1YLA - chains A and B; structure by X-ray diffraction, 2.40 A resolution.

== Chain A (and B) ==
Molecule: Ubiquitin-conjugating enzyme E2-25 kDa
Source organism: Homo sapiens
Notes: EC 6.3.2.19; chain B of this document is another copy of the same molecule, construct and numbering; everything in this record applies to it too
Reference sequence: P61086 (UBC1_HUMAN); residues 1-200 here correspond to UniProt positions 0-199 (UniProt number = residue number - 1)
Chain sequence (202 residues; numbered -1 to 200; the number before each row is that of its first residue; numbers below 1 keep their minus sign (Gly-1 is residue -1)):
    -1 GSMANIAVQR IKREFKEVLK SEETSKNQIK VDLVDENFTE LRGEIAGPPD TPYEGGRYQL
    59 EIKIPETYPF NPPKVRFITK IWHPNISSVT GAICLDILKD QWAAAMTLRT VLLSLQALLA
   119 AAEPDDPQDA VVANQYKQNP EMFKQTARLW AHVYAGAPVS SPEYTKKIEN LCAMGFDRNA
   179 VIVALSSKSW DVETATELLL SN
Disordered / not traced: 200
Construct notes: expression tag (-1 to 0)

== Interface between chain A and chain B ==
Pairs across the interface (32):
  Leu17(A) with Arg176(B)
  Lys18(A) with Glu167(B)
  Thr22(A) with His150(B)
  Ser23(A) with His150(B); Val157(B)
  Asn25(A) with His150(B); Gly154(B), hydrogen bond (side chain-backbone); Ala155(B), hydrogen bond (side chain-backbone); Pro156(B); Val157(B)
  Lys28(A) with Val151(B), hydrogen bond (side chain-backbone); Tyr152(B)
  Gly53(A) with Arg55(B), hydrogen bond (backbone-side chain)
  Arg55(A) with Gly53(B), hydrogen bond (side chain-backbone); Arg55(B); Ala153(B), hydrogen bond (side chain-backbone); Gly154(B), hydrogen bond (side chain-backbone)
  Gln57(A) with Gln57(B), hydrogen bond
  His150(A) with Thr22(B); Ser23(B); Asn25(B), hydrogen bond
  Val151(A) with Lys28(B), hydrogen bond (backbone-side chain)
  Tyr152(A) with Lys28(B)
  Ala153(A) with Arg55(B), hydrogen bond (backbone-side chain)
  Gly154(A) with Asn25(B); Arg55(B)
  Ala155(A) with Asn25(B)
  Pro156(A) with Ser23(B); Asn25(B), hydrogen bond (backbone-side chain)
  Val157(A) with Ser23(B)
  Glu167(A) with Lys18(B)
  Arg176(A) with Leu17(B)

== Summary ==
Chain A and chain B each contribute 19 residues to their interface, with 12 hydrogen bonds. Polar pairs
include Asn25(A)-Gly154(B), Asn25(A)-Ala155(B) and Lys28(A)-Val151(B).
Chain A and chain B are both Ubiquitin-conjugating enzyme E2-25 kDa (Homo sapiens); the structure,
Ubiquitin-conjugating enzyme E2-25 kDa (Huntington interacting protein 2), was determined by X-ray
diffraction.
